6ZLL - chains A and B; structure by X-ray diffraction, 1.85 A resolution.

== Chain A (and B) ==
Molecule: Epimerase domain-containing protein
Organism: Bacillus cereus HuA2-4
Notes: chain B of this document is another copy of the same molecule, construct and numbering; everything in this record applies to it too
Reference sequence: J8BY31 (J8BY31_BACCE); numbering as in UniProt (aligned over 1-317)
Sequence (327 residues; row label = number of the first residue in the row):
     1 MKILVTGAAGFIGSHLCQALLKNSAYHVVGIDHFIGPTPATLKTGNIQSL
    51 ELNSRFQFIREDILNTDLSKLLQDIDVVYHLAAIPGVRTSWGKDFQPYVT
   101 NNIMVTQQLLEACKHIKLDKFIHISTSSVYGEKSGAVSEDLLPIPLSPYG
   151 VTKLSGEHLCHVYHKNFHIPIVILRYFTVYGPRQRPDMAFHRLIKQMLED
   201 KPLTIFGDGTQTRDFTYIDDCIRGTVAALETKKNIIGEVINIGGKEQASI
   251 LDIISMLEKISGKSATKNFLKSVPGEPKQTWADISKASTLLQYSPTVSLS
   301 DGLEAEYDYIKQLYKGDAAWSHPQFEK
Not modelled in the structure: 322-327 (chain B: 316-327)
Sequence notes: expression tag (318-327)
Residues lining bound ligands:
  - NAD (nicotinamide-adenine-dinucleotide): Gly-7, Ala-9, Gly-10, Phe-11, Ile-12, Gly-13, Ile-31, Asp-32, His-33, Phe-34, Ile-35, Pro-37, Thr-38, Lys-43, Glu-61, Asp-62, Ile-63, Leu-81, Ala-82, Ala-83, Pro-85, Asn-101, Val-105, Ile-124, Ser-125, Thr-126, Tyr-149, Lys-153, Tyr-176, Phe-177, Thr-178, Val-179, Arg-185, Met-188
  - UGB ((2S,3R,4S,5R,6R)-6-[[[(2R,3S,4R,5R)-5-(2,4-dioxopyrimidin-1-yl)-3,4-dihydroxy-oxolan-2-yl]methoxy-hydroxy-phosphoryl]oxy-hydroxy-phosphoryl]oxy-3,4,5-trihydroxy-oxane-2-carboxylic acid): Pro-85, Gly-86, Val-87, Arg-88, Thr-126, Ser-127, Ser-128, Tyr-149, Tyr-176, Phe-177, Thr-178, Arg-185, Asp-187, Met-188, Ala-189, Arg-192, Thr-204, Ile-205, Phe-206, Gln-211, Arg-213, Ile-250, Glu-276
What the authors report for this chain:
  - binding site for UGB: Gly-86, Thr-126, Ser-127, Tyr-149, Arg-185
  - conformationally variable residues: Pro-85, Gly-86
  - catalytic residues: Thr-126, Lys-153 (proposed by the authors, not directly observed)
  - mutagenesis - R88A (8-fold): decreased catalytic activity

== How chain A and chain B interact ==
Contacting residue pairs - 60 pairs, chain A then chain B:
  Trp-91(A) with Glu-111(B); Val-162(B), hydrophobic; Tyr-163(B); Asn-166(B); Phe-167(B), hydrophobic
  Gly-92(A) with Gln-107(B); Gln-108(B); Glu-111(B), hydrogen bond (backbone-side chain)
  Phe-95(A) with Met-104(B), hydrophobic; Gln-107(B); Leu-159(B), hydrophobic
  Gln-96(A) with Met-104(B)
  Val-99(A) with Val-99(B), hydrophobic; Met-104(B), hydrophobic
  Ile-103(A) with Ile-103(B), hydrophobic
  Met-104(A) with Phe-95(B), hydrophobic; Gln-96(B); Val-99(B), hydrophobic
  Gln-107(A) with Gly-92(B); Phe-95(B)
  Glu-111(A) with Trp-91(B); Gly-92(B), hydrogen bond (side chain-backbone)
  Leu-142(A) with Leu-142(B), hydrophobic; Pro-143(B)
  Pro-143(A) with Leu-142(B); His-158(B)
  Ile-144(A) with His-161(B)
  Pro-145(A) with Val-162(B)
  Leu-146(A) with Val-162(B); Lys-165(B); Asn-166(B), hydrogen bond (backbone-side chain)
  Ser-147(A) with Val-162(B)
  Pro-148(A) with Val-162(B)
  Val-151(A) with Ser-155(B); His-158(B); Val-162(B), hydrophobic
  Leu-154(A) with His-158(B)
  Ser-155(A) with Val-151(B); Ser-155(B)
  His-158(A) with Pro-143(B); Pro-145(B); Val-151(B); Leu-154(B)
  Leu-159(A) with Phe-95(B), hydrophobic
  His-161(A) with Ile-144(B)
  Val-162(A) with Trp-91(B), hydrophobic; Pro-145(B); Leu-146(B); Ser-147(B); Pro-148(B); Val-151(B), hydrophobic
  Tyr-163(A) with Trp-91(B)
  Lys-165(A) with Ile-144(B)
  Asn-166(A) with Trp-91(B); Leu-146(B), hydrogen bond (side chain-backbone); Pro-274(B); Gly-275(B), hydrogen bond (side chain-backbone)
  Phe-167(A) with Trp-91(B), hydrophobic
  Pro-274(A) with Asn-166(B)
  Gly-275(A) with Asn-166(B), hydrogen bond (backbone-side chain)
Other interface residues (no listed pair), chain A (33 interface residues in all): Lys-93, Gln-108, Asp-140, Leu-141
Other interface residues (no listed pair), chain B (31 interface residues in all): Leu-141

== In short ==
33 residues of chain A and 31 residues of chain B are in contact; the contacts include 6 hydrogen bonds. Among
the polar pairs are Gly-92(A)/Glu-111(B), Leu-146(A)/Asn-166(B) and Asn-166(A)/Gly-275(B). Ligands of chain A:
compound UGB and NAD. The paper reports catalytic residues Thr-126(A) and Lys-153(A); R88A of chain A reduces
catalytic activity.
Chain A and chain B are both Epimerase domain-containing protein (Bacillus cereus HuA2-4); the structure,
Crystal Structure of UDP-Glucuronic acid 4-epimerase from Bacillus cereus in complex with UDP-Galacturonic
acid and NAD, was determined by X-ray diffraction (same publication as 6ZL6, 6ZLA, 6ZLD, 6ZLJ and 6ZLK).
